Entry 5LMR (electron microscopy, 4.45 A resolution (low resolution: residue-level contacts below are approximate; hydrogen-bond / salt-bridge calls are withheld)); this record covers chains A and T of the 25 polymer chains in the assembly.

Chain A:
Molecule: 16S rRNA
Organism: Thermus thermophilus HB8
Sequence (1522 nucleotides; each row starts with the number of its first residue; note: 44 numbers in that range are skipped by the numbering (no residue carries them; nothing is unmodelled there); a row labelled like 189A-189L holds insertion residues (189A, then the next letters in order); numbering starts at 0):
     0 UUUGUUGGAGAGUUUGAUCCUGGCUCAGGGUGAACGCUGGCGGCGUGCCU
    50 AAGACAUGCAAGUCGUGCGGGCCG
    76 CGGGGUUUU
    88 ACUCCG
    96 UGGUCAGCGGCGGACGGGUGAGUAACGCGUGGGU
  129A G
   130 ACCUACCCGGAAGAGGGGGACAACCCGGGGAAACUCGGGCUAAUCCCCCA
   180 UGUGGACCCG
189A-189L CCCCUUGGGGUG
   190 UGUCCAAAGGGCUUU
   216 GCCCGCUUCCGGAUGGGCCCGCGUCCCAUCAGCUAGUUGGUGGGGUAAUG
   266 GCCCACCAAGGCGACGACGGGUAGCCGGUCUGAGAGGAUGGCCGGCCACA
   316 GGGGCACUGAGACACGGGCCCCACUCCUACGGGAGGCAGCAGUUAGGAAU
   366 CUUCCGCAAUGGGCGCAAGCCUGACGGAGCGACGCCGCUUGGAGGAAGAA
   416 GCCCUUCGGGGUGUAAACUCCUGA
   441 ACCCGGGACGAAACCCCC
   460 GA
   470 CGAGGGGA
   479 CUGACGGUACCGGGGUAA
   498 UAGCGCCGGCCAACUCCGUGCCAGCAGCCGCGGUAAUACGGAGGGCGCGA
   548 GCGUUACCCGGAUUCACUGGGCGUAAAGGGCGUGUAGGCGGCCUGGGGCG
   598 UCCCAUGUGAAAGACCACGGCUCAACCGUGGGGGAGCGUGGGAUACGCUC
   648 AGGCUAGACGGUGGGAGAGGGUGGUGGAAUUCCCGGAGUAGCGGUGAAAU
   698 GCGCAGAUACCGGGAGGAACGCCGAUGGCGAAGGCAGCCACCUGGUCCAC
   748 CCGUGACGCUGAGGCGCGAAAGCGUGGGGAGCAAACCGGAUUAGAUACCC
   798 GGGUAGUCCACGCCCUAAACGAUGCGCGCUAGGUCUCUGGGUCU
   848 CCUGGGGGCCGAAGCUAACGCGUUAAGCGCGCCGCCUGGGGAGUACGGCC
   898 GCAAGGCUGAAACUCAAAGGAAUUGACGGGGGCCCGCACAAGCGGUGGAG
   948 CAUGUGGUUUAAUUCGAAGCAACGCGAAGAACCUUACCAGGCCUUGACAU
   998 GCUA
 1001A G
  1002 GGAACCCGGGUGAAAGCCUGGGGUGCCCC
1030A-1030D GCGA
  1031 GGGGAGCCCUAGCACAGGUGCUGCAUGGCCGUCGUCAGCUCGUGCCGUGA
  1081 GGUGUUGGGUUAAGUCCCGCAACGAGCGCAACCCCCGCCGUUAGUUGCCA
  1131 GCGGUUCGGCCGGGCACUCUAACGGGACUGCCCGCG
  1168 AAAGCGGGAGGAAGGAGGGGACGACGUCUGGUCAGCAUGGCCCUUACGGC
  1218 CUGGGCGACACACGUGCUACAAUGCCCACUACAAAGCGAUGCCACCCGGC
  1268 AACGGGGAGCUAAUCGCAAAAAGGUGGGCCCAGUUCGGAUUGGGGUCUGC
  1318 AACCCGACCCCAUGAAGCCGGAAUCGCUAGUAAUCGCGGAUCAGCC
 1363A A
  1364 UGCCGCGGUGAAUACGUUCCCGGGCCUUGUACACACCGCCCGUCACGCCA
  1414 UGGGAGCGGGCUCUACCCGAAGUCGCCGG
1442A-1442B GA
  1443 GCCUA
  1452 C
  1456 GGGCAGGCGCCGAGGGUAGGGCCCGUGACUGGGGCGAAGUCGUAACAAGG
  1506 UAGCUGUACCGGAAGGUGCGGCUGGAUCACCUCCUUUCU
Unresolved in the structure: 0-4, 1543-1544

Chain T:
Protein: 30S ribosomal protein S20
Organism: Thermus thermophilus HB8
UniProt: P80380 (RS20_THET8); residues 1-106 here = UniProt positions 1-106
Sequence (106 residues; row label = number of the first residue in the row):
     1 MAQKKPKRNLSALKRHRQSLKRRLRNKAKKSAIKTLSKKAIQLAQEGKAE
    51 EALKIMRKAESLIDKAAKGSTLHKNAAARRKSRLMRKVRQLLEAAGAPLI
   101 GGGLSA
Unresolved in the structure: 1-7

How chain A and chain T interact:
Pairs across the interface (98):
  A60(A) with Leu10(T)
  G61(A) with Leu10(T); Lys14(T)
  U62(A) with Lys14(T)
  G102(A) with Arg17(T)
  C103(A) with Arg17(T)
  G104(A) with Lys14(T); Gln18(T)
  G105(A) with Lys14(T); Gln18(T); Arg22(T)
  C106(A) with Lys14(T); Arg15(T)
  G107(A) with Arg15(T)
  G108(A) with Arg15(T)
  C132(A) with Lys74(T); Asn75(T)
  C150(A) with Lys21(T)
  C175(A) with Arg25(T)
  C176(A) with Lys29(T)
  C177(A) with Lys65(T)
  C178(A) with Lys65(T)
  A185(A) with Ala78(T); Lys81(T)
  C186(A) with Ala78(T); Lys81(T); Ser82(T); Met85(T)
  C187(A) with Met85(T); Arg86(T); Arg89(T); Gly103(T); Leu104(T); Ser105(T)
  C188(A) with Arg86(T); Arg89(T); Ser105(T)
  U190(A) with Ser105(T); Ala106(T)
  G191(A) with Met85(T); Gly101(T); Gly102(T); Gly103(T); Leu104(T); Ser105(T); Ala106(T)
  U192(A) with Arg57(T); Glu60(T); Gly102(T); Gly103(T)
  C193(A) with Arg57(T); Glu60(T); Ser61(T); Asp64(T)
  C194(A) with Ser61(T); Asp64(T)
  A195(A) with Lys65(T); Lys68(T)
  A196(A) with Lys68(T)
  U222(A) with Lys68(T)
  U223(A) with Lys68(T)
  G259(A) with Arg83(T)
  G260(A) with Lys34(T); Arg80(T); Arg83(T)
  U261(A) with Arg79(T); Arg83(T)
  A262(A) with Lys74(T); Ala76(T)
  A263(A) with Arg79(T)
  C322(A) with Arg23(T)
  U323(A) with Ser19(T); Arg22(T); Arg23(T); Asn26(T)
  G324(A) with Arg22(T); Arg25(T); Asn26(T); Ser70(T)
  A325(A) with His73(T)
  G332(A) with Leu10(T); His16(T)
  G333(A) with His16(T)
  U1436(A) with Arg23(T)
  C1437(A) with Lys30(T)
  G1438(A) with Lys34(T)
  C1439(A) with Lys38(T)
  G1456(A) with Lys58(T)
  G1457(A) with Ala32(T); Thr35(T)
  G1458(A) with Ala28(T); Ser31(T); Ala32(T); Thr35(T)
  C1459(A) with Lys27(T); Ala28(T); Ser31(T)
  A1460(A) with Lys27(T)
Also at the interface, not in a pair above, chain A (53 interface residues in all): C63, U133, G184, G189L
Also at the interface, not in a pair above, chain T (50 interface residues in all): Ala12, Leu36

Overview:
53 residues of chain A face 50 of chain T across their interface.
Chain A is 16S rRNA and chain T is 30S ribosomal protein S20, both from Thermus thermophilus HB8; the
structure, Structure of bacterial 30S-IF1-IF3-mRNA-tRNA translation pre-initiation complex(state-2B), was
determined by electron microscopy, deposited together with 5LMN, 5LMO, 5LMP, 5LMQ, 5LMS, 5LMT, 5LMU and 5LMV.
